Entry 5V5R (X-ray diffraction, 1.20 A resolution); this record covers chains B and A.

Chain B (and A):
Molecule: Dehaloperoxidase A
Source organism: Amphitrite ornata
Notes: chain A of this document is another copy of the same molecule, construct and numbering; everything in this record applies to it too
UniProtKB: Q9NAV8 (Q9NAV8_9ANNE); residues 1-137 here correspond to UniProt positions 2-138 (UniProt number = residue number + 1)
Chain sequence (137 residues; numbered 1 to 137; the number before each row is that of its first residue):
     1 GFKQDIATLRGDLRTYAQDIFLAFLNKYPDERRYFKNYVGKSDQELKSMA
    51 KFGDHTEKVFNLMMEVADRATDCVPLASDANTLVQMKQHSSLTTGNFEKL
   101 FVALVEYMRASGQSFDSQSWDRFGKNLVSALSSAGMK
Sequence notes: engineered mutation Leu-9 (Ile10 in Q9NAV8)
Ion coordination: heme Fe: His-89 (together with oxygen molecule)
Small-molecule neighbours:
  - heme (HEM): Phe-24, Glu-31, Tyr-34, Phe-35, His-55, Lys-58, Val-59, Leu-62, Met-63, Leu-83, Met-86, Gln-88, His-89, Leu-92, Asn-96, Phe-97, Leu-100, Phe-101, Leu-127
  - oxygen molecule (OXY): Phe-21, Phe-35, His-55, Val-59

Chain B / chain A interface:
Pairs across the interface - 17 pairs, chain B then chain A:
  Ala-7(B) / Glu-65(A)
  Arg-10(B) / Arg-10(A)
  Arg-10(B) / Asn-61(A)  hydrogen bond (backbone-side chain)
  Arg-10(B) / Asp-68(A)  salt bridge
  Gly-11(B) / Asn-61(A)  hydrogen bond (backbone-side chain)
  Gly-11(B) / Glu-65(A)
  Asp-12(B) / Asn-61(A)
  Leu-13(B) / Asn-61(A)
  Arg-14(B) / Arg-14(A)
  Arg-14(B) / Glu-57(A)  salt bridge
  Glu-57(B) / Leu-13(A)
  Glu-57(B) / Glu-57(A)
  Lys-58(B) / Gly-11(A)
  Lys-58(B) / Asp-12(A)  salt bridge
  Asn-61(B) / Arg-10(A)  hydrogen bond (side chain-backbone)
  Asn-61(B) / Gly-11(A)
  Glu-65(B) / Ala-7(A)
Interface residues without a listed pair, chain B (12 interface residues in all): Asp-54, Asp-68
Interface residues without a listed pair, chain A (13 interface residues in all): Asp-54, Lys-58, Arg-69

Summary:
The interface between chain B and chain A involves 12 residues on one side and 13 on the other; the contacts
include 3 hydrogen bonds and 3 salt bridges. Among the polar pairs are Arg-10(B)/Asp-68(A),
Arg-14(B)/Glu-57(A) and Lys-58(B)/Asp-12(A). Chain B binds heme and oxygen molecule.
Both chains are Dehaloperoxidase A (Amphitrite ornata). Entry 5V5R (Dehaloperoxidase A I9L mutant) was
determined by X-ray diffraction together with 5V5J and 5V5Q from the same study.
